PDB entry 2H7E | solution NMR | chains A and B

== Chain A ==
Protein: Talin-1
Organism: Gallus gallus
Notes: fragment: F3 domain
UniProt: P54939 (TLN1_CHICK); residues 309-405 here = UniProt positions 309-405
Sequence (101 residues; row label = number of the first residue in the row):
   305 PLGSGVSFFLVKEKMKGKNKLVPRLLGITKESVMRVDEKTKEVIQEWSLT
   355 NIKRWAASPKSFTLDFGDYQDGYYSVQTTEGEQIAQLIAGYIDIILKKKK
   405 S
Construct notes: cloning artifact (305-308); engineered mutation Ser-336 (Cys in P54939)
From the paper describing this entry:
  - mutagenesis - L325R, W359A, S365D, S379R, Q381V: decreased signaling
  - mutagenesis - K320D: unchanged signaling
  - mutagenesis - K322D: abolished signaling

== Chain B ==
Protein: Chimera of 24-mer peptide from Integrin beta-3 and 10-mer peptide from Phosphatidylinositol-4-phosphate 5-kinase type-1 gamma
UniProt: chimeric construct of P05106, O70161: residues 716-739 from P05106 (ITB3_HUMAN) positions 742-765 (UniProt number = residue number + 26); residues 740-749 from O70161 positions 643-652 (UniProt number = residue number - 97)
Sequence (34 residues; numbered 716 to 749; the number before each row is that of its first residue):
   716 KLLITIHDRKEFAKFEEERARAKWVYSPLHYSAR
Construct notes: modified residue (741)
Modified residues: Tyr-741 (o-phosphotyrosine; PTR)
From the paper describing this entry:
  - mutagenesis - F727A, F730A: decreased signaling

== Chain A / chain B interface ==
Pairs across the interface (36):
  Asn-323(A) / Asp-723(B)
  Asn-323(A) / Phe-727(B)
  Lys-324(A) / Asp-723(B)
  Leu-325(A) / Glu-726(B)
  Ile-356(A) / Ser-742(B)
  Ile-356(A) / His-745(B)
  Lys-357(A) / Tyr-741(B)
  Lys-357(A) / Ser-742(B)
  Lys-357(A) / His-745(B)
  Arg-358(A) / Trp-739(B)
  Arg-358(A) / Val-740(B)
  Arg-358(A) / Tyr-741(B)
  Trp-359(A) / Lys-738(B)
  Trp-359(A) / Trp-739(B)
  Trp-359(A) / Val-740(B)
  Trp-359(A) / Tyr-741(B)
  Trp-359(A) / Ser-742(B)
  Ala-360(A) / Ala-737(B)
  Ala-360(A) / Lys-738(B)
  Ala-360(A) / Trp-739(B)
  Ala-361(A) / Lys-738(B)
  Ser-362(A) / Glu-733(B)
  Ser-362(A) / Arg-736(B)
  Ser-362(A) / Ala-737(B)
  Pro-363(A) / Glu-733(B)
  Ser-365(A) / Phe-730(B)
  Thr-367(A) / Trp-739(B)
  Asp-369(A) / Trp-739(B)
  Ser-379(A) / Phe-730(B)
  Ser-379(A) / Arg-734(B)
  Val-380(A) / Phe-730(B)
  Gln-381(A) / Glu-726(B)
  Gln-381(A) / Phe-730(B)
  Ile-396(A) / Leu-744(B)
  Leu-400(A) / Pro-743(B)
  Leu-400(A) / Leu-744(B)
Also at the interface, not in a pair above, chain A (23 interface residues in all): Lys-316, Lys-318, Thr-354, Leu-368
From the paper, about this interface:
  - hot spots on chain A (mutagenesis) - Q381V: decreased binding to Chimera of 24-mer peptide from Integrin beta-3 and 10-mer peptide from Phosphatidylinositol-4-phosphate 5-kinase type-1 gamma (chain B)
  - hot spots on chain A (mutagenesis) - L325R: abolished binding to Chimera of 24-mer peptide from Integrin beta-3 and 10-mer peptide from Phosphatidylinositol-4-phosphate 5-kinase type-1 gamma (chain B)
  - hot spots on chain B (mutagenesis) - F727A: decreased binding to Talin-1 (chain A)
  - hot spots on chain B (mutagenesis) - F730A: abolished binding to Talin-1 (chain A)

== Overview ==
23 residues of chain A face 16 of chain B across their interface. The paper reports that L325R, W359A and
S365D of chain A, among others, reduce signaling; F727A and F730A of chain B reduce signaling; 9 substitutions
were tested in all.
Here chain A is Talin-1 (Gallus gallus) and chain B is Chimera of 24-mer peptide from Integrin beta-3 and
10-mer peptide from Phosphatidylinositol-4-phosphate 5-kinase type-1 gamma. Entry 2H7E (Solution structure of
the talin F3 domain in complex with a chimeric beta3 integrin-PIP kinase peptide- ...) was determined by
solution NMR, deposited together with 2H7D.
